PDB entry 1EBP | X-ray diffraction, 2.80 A resolution | chains A and C of the 4 polymer chains in the assembly

Chain A:
Molecule: Epo receptor
From: Homo sapiens
Notes: fragment: extracellular domain
UniProtKB: P19235 (EPOR_HUMAN); residues 10-220 here correspond to UniProt positions 34-244 (UniProt number = residue number + 24)
Sequence (211 residues; each row starts with the number of its first residue):
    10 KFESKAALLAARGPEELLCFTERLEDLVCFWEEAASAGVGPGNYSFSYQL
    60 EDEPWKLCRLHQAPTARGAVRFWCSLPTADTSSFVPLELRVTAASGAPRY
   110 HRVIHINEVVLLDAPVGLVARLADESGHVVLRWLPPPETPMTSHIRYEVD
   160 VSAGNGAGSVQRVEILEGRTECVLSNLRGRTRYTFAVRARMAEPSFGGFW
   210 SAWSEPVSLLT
Cystine bridges: Cys28-Cys38, Cys67-Cys83
UniProt features mapped onto this chain:
  - motif: Trp209 to Ser213 (WSXWS motif)
  - site: Phe93 (Required for ligand binding)
  - glycosylation: Asn52 (N-linked (GlcNAc...) asparagine)

Chain C:
Molecule: Epo mimetics peptide 1
Sequence (20 residues; each row starts with the number of its first residue):
     1 GGTYSCHFGPLTWVCKPQGG
Unresolved in the structure: 1-2, 19-20
Cystine bridges: Cys6-Cys15

Interface between chain A and chain C:
Contacting residue pairs (17; chain A residue first):
  Leu33(A) - Phe8(C)  hydrophobic
  Phe93(A) - Trp13(C)  hydrophobic
  Pro149(A) - Gly9(C)
  Pro149(A) - Pro10(C)
  Met150(A) - Phe8(C)  hydrophobic
  Met150(A) - Gly9(C)  hydrogen bond (backbone-backbone)
  Met150(A) - Pro10(C)  hydrogen bond (backbone-backbone)
  Met150(A) - Leu11(C)
  Met150(A) - Thr12(C)
  Met150(A) - Trp13(C)
  Thr151(A) - Pro10(C)  hydrogen bond (side chain-backbone)
  Thr151(A) - Leu11(C)  hydrogen bond (backbone-backbone)
  Ser152(A) - Leu11(C)  hydrogen bond (side chain-backbone)
  Ser152(A) - Thr12(C)
  His153(A) - Leu11(C)
  His153(A) - Thr12(C)
  Phe205(A) - Phe8(C)  hydrophobic
Also at the interface, not in a pair above, chain A (10 interface residues in all): Ser92, Thr148

In short:
The interface between chain A and chain C involves 10 residues on one side and 6 on the other, with 5 hydrogen
bonds. Polar pairs include Thr151(A)-Pro10(C), Ser152(A)-Leu11(C) and Met150(A)-Gly9(C).
Here chain A is Epo receptor (Homo sapiens) and chain C is Epo mimetics peptide 1. Entry 1EBP (Complex between
the extracellular domain of erythropoietin (epo) receptor [ebp] and an agonist peptide [EMP1]) was determined
by X-ray diffraction.
